8S37 - chains B and I of the 12 polymer chains in the assembly; structure by electron microscopy, 2.90 A resolution.

== Chain B ==
Molecule: CRISPR type AFERR-associated protein Csf2
Organism: Klebsiella pneumoniae
UniProtKB: A0A333ESG5 (A0A333ESG5_KLEPN); residues 1-343 here = UniProt positions 1-343
Chain sequence (350 residues; row label = number of the first residue in the row):
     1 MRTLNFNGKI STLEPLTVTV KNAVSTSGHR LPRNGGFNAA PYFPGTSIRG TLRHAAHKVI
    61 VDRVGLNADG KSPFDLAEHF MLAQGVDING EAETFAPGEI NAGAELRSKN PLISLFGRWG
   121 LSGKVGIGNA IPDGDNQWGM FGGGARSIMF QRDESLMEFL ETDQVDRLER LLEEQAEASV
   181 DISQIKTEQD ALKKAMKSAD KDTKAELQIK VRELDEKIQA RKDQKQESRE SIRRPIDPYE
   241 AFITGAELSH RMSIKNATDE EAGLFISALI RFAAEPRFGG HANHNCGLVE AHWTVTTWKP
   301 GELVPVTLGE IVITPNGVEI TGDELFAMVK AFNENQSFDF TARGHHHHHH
Not modelled in the structure: 344-350
Construct notes: expression tag (344-350)

== Chain I ==
Molecule: Ts-DNA
Sequence (60 nucleotides; numbered -48 to 11; the number before each row is that of its first residue; numbers below 1 keep their minus sign (DC-48 is residue -48)):
   -48 CCCTCCCTCC AGCTTCCGAG ACCCTTCGGG AGGTGCATCC CGGTCTCGCT TGGCCTCCTC
Not modelled in the structure: -48 to -28, 10-11

== Chain B / chain I interface ==
Contacting residue pairs - 22 pairs, chain B then chain I:
  Lys21(B) - DG-7(I)  base contact
  Lys21(B) - DG-6(I)  hydrogen bond to the base
  Trp119(B) - DC-4(I)  hydrogen bond to the base
  Trp119(B) - DT-3(I)  base contact
  Gln175(B) - DC-13(I)  hydrogen bond to the phosphate
  Ala176(B) - DC-13(I)  phosphate contact
  Ser179(B) - DC-13(I)  hydrogen bond to the phosphate
  Lys186(B) - DA-12(I)  sugar contact
  Lys186(B) - DT-11(I)  salt bridge to the phosphate
  Gln219(B) - DC-10(I)  hydrogen bond to the phosphate
  Glu230(B) - DT-11(I)  sugar contact
  Glu230(B) - DC-10(I)  sugar contact
  Ser231(B) - DC-13(I)  hydrogen bond to the phosphate
  Ser231(B) - DA-12(I)  phosphate contact
  Arg233(B) - DG-14(I)  phosphate contact
  Arg233(B) - DC-13(I)  salt bridge to the phosphate
  Arg234(B) - DC-13(I)  base contact
  Arg234(B) - DA-12(I)  hydrogen bond to the phosphate
  Arg234(B) - DT-11(I)  hydrogen bond to the base
  Pro235(B) - DC-13(I)  base contact
  Pro235(B) - DA-12(I)  sugar contact
  Asp237(B) - DT-11(I)  base contact
Other interface residues (no listed pair), chain B (14 interface residues in all): Arg146

== Overview ==
14 residues of chain B and 9 residues of chain I are in contact, with 8 hydrogen bonds and 2 salt bridges.
Polar contacts include Lys21(B)-DG-6(I), Trp119(B)-DC-4(I) and Arg234(B)-DT-11(I).
Here chain B is CRISPR type AFERR-associated protein Csf2 (Klebsiella pneumoniae) and chain I is Ts-DNA. Entry
8S37 (DNA-bound Type IV-A3 CRISPR effector in complex with DinG helicase from K. pneumoniae (state III)) was
determined by electron microscopy (same publication as 8RC2, 8RC3, 8RFJ, 8S35 and 8S36).
